8QP9 - chains S and X of the 16 polymer chains in the assembly; structure by electron microscopy, 4.10 A resolution (low resolution: residue-level contacts below are approximate; hydrogen-bond / salt-bridge calls are withheld).

Chain S:
Protein: U4/U6.U5 tri-snRNP-associated protein 1
Source organism: Homo sapiens
Reference sequence: O43290 (SNUT1_HUMAN); residue numbers follow UniProt; this construct covers 1-800
Chain sequence (800 residues; numbered 1 to 800; the number before each row is that of its first residue):
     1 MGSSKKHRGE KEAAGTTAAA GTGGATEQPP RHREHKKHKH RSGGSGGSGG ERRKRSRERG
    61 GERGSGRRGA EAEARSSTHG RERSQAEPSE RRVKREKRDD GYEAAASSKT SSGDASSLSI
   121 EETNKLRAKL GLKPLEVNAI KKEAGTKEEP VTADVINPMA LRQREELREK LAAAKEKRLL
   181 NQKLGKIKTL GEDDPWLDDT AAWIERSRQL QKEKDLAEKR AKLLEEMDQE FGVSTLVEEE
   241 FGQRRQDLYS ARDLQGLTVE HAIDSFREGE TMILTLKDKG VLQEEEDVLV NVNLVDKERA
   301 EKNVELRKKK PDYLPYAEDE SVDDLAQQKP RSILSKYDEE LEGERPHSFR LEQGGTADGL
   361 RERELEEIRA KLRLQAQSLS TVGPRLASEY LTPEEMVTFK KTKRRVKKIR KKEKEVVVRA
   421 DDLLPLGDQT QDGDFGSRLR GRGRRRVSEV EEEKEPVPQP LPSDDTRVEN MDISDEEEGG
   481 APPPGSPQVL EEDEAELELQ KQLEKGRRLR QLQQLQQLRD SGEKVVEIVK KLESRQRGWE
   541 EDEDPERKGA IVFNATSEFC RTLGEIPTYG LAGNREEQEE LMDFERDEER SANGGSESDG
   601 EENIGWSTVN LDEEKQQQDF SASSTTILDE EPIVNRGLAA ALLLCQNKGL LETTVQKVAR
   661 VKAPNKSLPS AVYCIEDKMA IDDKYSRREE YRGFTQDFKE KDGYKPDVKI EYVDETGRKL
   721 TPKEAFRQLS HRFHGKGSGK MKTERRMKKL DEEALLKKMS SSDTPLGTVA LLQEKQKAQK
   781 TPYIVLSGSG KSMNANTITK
Disordered / not traced: 1-700, 760-800
Swiss-Prot annotation at these positions:
  - modified residue: Thr189 (Phosphothreonine), Ser321 (Phosphoserine), Ser348 (Phosphoserine), Thr392 (Phosphothreonine), Thr430 (Phosphothreonine), Ser448 (Phosphoserine), Ser474 (Phosphoserine), Ser486 (Phosphoserine), Ser521 (Phosphoserine), Ser591 (Phosphoserine), Ser596 (Phosphoserine), Ser598 (Phosphoserine), Ser621 (Phosphoserine), Thr695 (Phosphothreonine), Ser761 (Phosphoserine), Thr764 (Phosphothreonine), Ser789 (Phosphoserine)
  - cross-link (Glycyl lysine isopeptide (Lys-Gly)): Lys125 (interchain with G-Cter in SUMO2), Lys133 (interchain with G-Cter in SUMO2), Lys141 (interchain with G-Cter in SUMO1), Lys147 (interchain with G-Cter in SUMO2), Lys188 (interchain with G-Cter in SUMO2), Lys277 (interchain with G-Cter in SUMO2), Lys329 (interchain with G-Cter in SUMO2), Lys336 (interchain with G-Cter in SUMO2), Lys400 (interchain with G-Cter in SUMO2), Lys414 (interchain with G-Cter in SUMO2), Lys548 (interchain with G-Cter in SUMO2), Lys648 (interchain with G-Cter in SUMO2), Lys657 (interchain with G-Cter in SUMO2), Lys684 (interchain with G-Cter in SUMO2), Lys699 (interchain with G-Cter in SUMO2), Lys709 (interchain with G-Cter in SUMO2), Lys723 (interchain with G-Cter in SUMO2), Lys749 (interchain with G-Cter in SUMO2), Lys758 (interchain with G-Cter in SUMO2), Lys775 (interchain with G-Cter in SUMO2) and 2 more in UniProt

Chain X:
Protein: U4/U6.U5 small nuclear ribonucleoprotein 27 kDa protein
Source organism: Homo sapiens
Reference sequence: Q8WVK2 (SNR27_HUMAN); residues 1-155 here = UniProt positions 1-155
Chain sequence (155 residues; numbered 1 to 155; the number before each row is that of its first residue):
     1 MGRSRSRSPR RERRRSRSTS RERERRRRER SRSRERDRRR SRSRSPHRRR SRSPRRHRST
    61 SPSPSRLKER RDEEKKETKE TKSKERQITE EDLEGKTEEE IEMMKLMGFA SFDSTKGKKV
   121 DGSVNAYAIN VSQKRKYRQY MNRKGGFNRP LDFIA
Disordered / not traced: 1-125, 152-155
Swiss-Prot annotation at these positions:
  - modified residue (Phosphoserine): Ser61, Ser65, Ser111, Ser114, Ser132

How chain S and chain X interact:
Contacting residue pairs (8; chain S residue first):
  Arg732(S) - Tyr137(X)
  Arg732(S) - Gln139(X)
  Phe733(S) - Gln139(X)
  Phe733(S) - Tyr140(X)
  Phe733(S) - Met141(X)
  His734(S) - Met141(X)
  His734(S) - Asn142(X)
  Gly735(S) - Met141(X)
Other interface residues (no listed pair), chain X (6 interface residues in all): Arg138

Overview:
The interface between chain S and chain X involves 4 residues on one side and 6 on the other.
Here chain S is U4/U6.U5 tri-snRNP-associated protein 1 and chain X is U4/U6.U5 small nuclear
ribonucleoprotein 27 kDa protein, both from Homo sapiens. Entry 8QP9 (Cryo-EM Structure of Pre-B+AMPPNP
Complex (core part)) was determined by electron microscopy together with 8QOZ, 8QP8, 8QPA, 8QPB, 8QPE and 8QPK
from the same study.
